4DZA - chain A; structure by X-ray diffraction, 1.74 A resolution.

[Chain A]
Molecule: lysine racemase
Organism: Proteus mirabilis
Notes: EC 5.1.1.5
Sequence (407 residues; numbered 1 to 407; the number before each row is that of its first residue):
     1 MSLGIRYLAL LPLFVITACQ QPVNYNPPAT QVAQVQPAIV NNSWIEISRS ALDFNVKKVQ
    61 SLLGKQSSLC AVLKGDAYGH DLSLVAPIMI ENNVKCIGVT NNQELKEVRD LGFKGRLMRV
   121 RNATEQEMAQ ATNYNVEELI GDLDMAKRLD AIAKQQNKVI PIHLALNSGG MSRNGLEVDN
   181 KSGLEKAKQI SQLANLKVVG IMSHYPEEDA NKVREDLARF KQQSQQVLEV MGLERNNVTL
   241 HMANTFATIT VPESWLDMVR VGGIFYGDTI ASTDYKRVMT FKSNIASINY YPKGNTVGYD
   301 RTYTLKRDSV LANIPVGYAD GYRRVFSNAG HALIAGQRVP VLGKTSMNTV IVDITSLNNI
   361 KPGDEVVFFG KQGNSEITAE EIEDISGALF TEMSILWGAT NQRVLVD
Disordered / not traced: 1-36
Modified / non-standard residues: Lys74 ((2S)-2-amino-6-[[3-hydroxy-2-methyl-5-(phosphonooxymethyl)pyridin-4-yl]methylideneamino]hexanoic acid; LLP)
Reported in the primary citation:
  - catalytic residues: Lys74, Tyr299
  - contacts within the chain: Arg173-Asn174
  - specificity-determining residues: Thr391, Ser394
  - mutagenesis - R173A, R173K, N174L: abolished catalytic activity
  - mutagenesis - T391Y, T391Y/S394Y: decreased catalytic activity on L-Lys
  - mutagenesis - T391Y: decreased binding to L-Arg
  - mutagenesis - T391Y/S394Y: decreased catalytic activity on L-Arg
  - mutagenesis - A165K/N174L/T391Y: abolished catalytic activity on L-Lys

[Summary]
The paper reports catalytic residues Lys74 and Tyr299; R173A, R173K and N174L abolish catalytic activity; 6
substitutions were tested in all.
Chain A is lysine racemase (Proteus mirabilis); the structure, Crystal structure of a lysine racemase within
internal aldimine linkage, was determined by X-ray diffraction (same publication as 4DYJ and 4FS9).
